7RIP - chains B and C of the 13 polymer chains in the assembly; structure by X-ray diffraction, 3.30 A resolution.

== Chain B ==
Protein: DNA-directed RNA polymerase II subunit RPB2
Source organism: Saccharomyces cerevisiae (strain ATCC 204508 / S288c)
Notes: EC 2.7.7.6
UniProt: P08518 (RPB2_YEAST); residues 1-1224 here = UniProt positions 1-1224
Amino-acid sequence (1224 residues; each row starts with the number of its first residue):
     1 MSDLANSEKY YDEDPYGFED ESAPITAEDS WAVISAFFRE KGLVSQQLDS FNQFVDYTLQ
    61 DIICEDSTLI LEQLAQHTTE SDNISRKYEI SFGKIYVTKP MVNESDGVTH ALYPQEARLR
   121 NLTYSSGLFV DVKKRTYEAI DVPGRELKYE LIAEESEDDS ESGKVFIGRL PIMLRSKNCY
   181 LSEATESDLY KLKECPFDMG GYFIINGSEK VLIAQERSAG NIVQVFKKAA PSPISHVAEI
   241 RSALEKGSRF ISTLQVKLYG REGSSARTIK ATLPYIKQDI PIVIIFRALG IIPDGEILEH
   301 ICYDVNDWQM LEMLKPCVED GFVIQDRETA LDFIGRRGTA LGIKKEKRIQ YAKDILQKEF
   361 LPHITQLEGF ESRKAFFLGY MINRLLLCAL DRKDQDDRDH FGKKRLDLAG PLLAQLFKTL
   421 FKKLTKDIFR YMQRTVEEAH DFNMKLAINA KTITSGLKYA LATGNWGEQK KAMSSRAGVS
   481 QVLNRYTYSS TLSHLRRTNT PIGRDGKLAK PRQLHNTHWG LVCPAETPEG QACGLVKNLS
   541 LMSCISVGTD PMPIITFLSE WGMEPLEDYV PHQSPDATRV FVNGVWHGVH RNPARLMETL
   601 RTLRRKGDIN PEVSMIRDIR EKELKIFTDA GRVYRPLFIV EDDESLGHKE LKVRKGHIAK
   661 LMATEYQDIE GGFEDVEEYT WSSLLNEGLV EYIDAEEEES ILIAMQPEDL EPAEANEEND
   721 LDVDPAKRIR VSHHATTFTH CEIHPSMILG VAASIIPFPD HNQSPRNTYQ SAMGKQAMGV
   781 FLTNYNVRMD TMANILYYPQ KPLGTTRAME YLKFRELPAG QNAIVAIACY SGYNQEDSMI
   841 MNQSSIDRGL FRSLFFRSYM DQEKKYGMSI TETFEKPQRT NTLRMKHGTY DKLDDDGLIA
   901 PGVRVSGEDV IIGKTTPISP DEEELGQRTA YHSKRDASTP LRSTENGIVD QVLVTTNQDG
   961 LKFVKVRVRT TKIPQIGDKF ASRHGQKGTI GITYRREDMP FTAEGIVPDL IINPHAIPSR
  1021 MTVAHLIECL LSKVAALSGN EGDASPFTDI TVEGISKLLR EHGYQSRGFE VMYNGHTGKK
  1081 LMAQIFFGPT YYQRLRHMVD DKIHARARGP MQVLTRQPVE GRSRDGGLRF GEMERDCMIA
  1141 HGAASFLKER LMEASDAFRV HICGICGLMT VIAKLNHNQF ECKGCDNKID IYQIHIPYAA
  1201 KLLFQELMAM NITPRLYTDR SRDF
Disordered / not traced: 1-19, 76-85, 139-161, 338-344, 439-445, 644-646, 669-675, 715-720, 920-929, 1222-1224
Bound ions: Zn2+: Cys1163, Cys1166, Cys1182, Cys1185
Residues lining bound ligands: pyrophosphate (PPV): Asp837, Ser1019, Arg1020

== Chain C ==
Protein: DNA-directed RNA polymerase II subunit RPB3
Source organism: Saccharomyces cerevisiae (strain ATCC 204508 / S288c)
UniProt: P16370 (RPB3_YEAST); residues 1-318 here = UniProt positions 1-318
Amino-acid sequence (318 residues; row label = number of the first residue in the row):
     1 MSEEGPQVKI REASKDNVDF ILSNVDLAMA NSLRRVMIAE IPTLAIDSVE VETNTTVLAD
    61 EFIAHRLGLI PLQSMDIEQL EYSRDCFCED HCDKCSVVLT LQAFGESEST TNVYSKDLVI
   121 VSNLMGRNIG HPIIQDKEGN GVLICKLRKG QELKLTCVAK KGIAKEHAKW GPAAAIEFEY
   181 DPWNKLKHTD YWYEQDSAKE WPQSKNCEYE DPPNEGDPFD YKAQADTFYM NVESVGSIPV
   241 DQVVVRGIDT LQKKVASILL ALTQMDQDKV NFASGDNNTA SNMLGSNEDV MMTGAEQDPY
   301 SNASQMGNTG SGGYDNAW
Disordered / not traced: 1, 269-318
Bound ions: Zn2+: Cys86, Cys88, Cys92, Cys95
Swiss-Prot annotation at these positions:
  - binding site (Zn(2+)): Cys86, Cys88, Cys92, Cys95
  - modified residue: Ser2 (N-acetylserine)
  - natural variant: Ala30 (A30D: In mutant RPB3-1)
  - mutagenesis: Lys9 (K9E: Transcript termination readthrough)

== Interface between chain B and chain C ==
Pairs across the interface - 69 pairs, chain B then chain C:
  Asn786(B) - Val57(C)
  Tyr797(B) - Phe62(C)  hydrophobic
  Tyr798(B) - Phe62(C)
  Tyr798(B) - His65(C)
  Tyr798(B) - Arg66(C)  hydrogen bond
  Ser844(B) - Ala168(C)
  Asp847(B) - His65(C)  hydrogen bond (backbone-side chain)
  Asp847(B) - His167(C)
  Asp847(B) - Ala168(C)  hydrogen bond (side chain-backbone)
  Arg848(B) - His65(C)
  Gly849(B) - His65(C)
  Arg852(B) - His65(C)
  Leu854(B) - Glu61(C)
  Ile948(B) - Glu61(C)
  Arg969(B) - Ala59(C)
  Arg969(B) - Asp60(C)  salt bridge
  Arg969(B) - Glu61(C)  salt bridge
  Thr970(B) - Glu61(C)
  Thr971(B) - Glu61(C)  hydrogen bond
  Arg995(B) - Lys165(C)
  Arg996(B) - Ile38(C)
  Arg996(B) - Ala173(C)  hydrogen bond (side chain-backbone)
  Glu997(B) - Arg34(C)  hydrogen bond (backbone-side chain)
  Glu997(B) - Ile38(C)
  Glu997(B) - Ala39(C)
  Asp998(B) - Arg35(C)  salt bridge
  Phe1001(B) - Arg34(C)
  Phe1001(B) - Phe178(C)  hydrophobic
  Ala1003(B) - Glu177(C)
  Ala1003(B) - Phe178(C)  hydrogen bond (backbone-backbone)
  Glu1004(B) - Glu177(C)
  Gly1005(B) - Ile176(C)
  Arg1060(B) - Lys199(C)  hydrogen bond (side chain-backbone)
  Arg1060(B) - Glu200(C)
  Gly1063(B) - Pro202(C)
  Gln1065(B) - Trp192(C)
  Gln1065(B) - Glu200(C)
  Gln1065(B) - Trp201(C)
  Arg1067(B) - Glu194(C)  salt bridge
  Phe1069(B) - Trp201(C)  hydrophobic
  Val1071(B) - Trp201(C)  hydrophobic
  Tyr1073(B) - Phe178(C)
  Tyr1073(B) - Glu179(C)
  Tyr1073(B) - Tyr180(C)
  Gly1075(B) - Asn31(C)
  Gly1075(B) - Arg34(C)  hydrogen bond (backbone-side chain)
  Gly1075(B) - Arg35(C)  hydrogen bond (backbone-side chain)
  His1076(B) - Asn31(C)  hydrogen bond (backbone-side chain)
  Thr1077(B) - Leu27(C)
  Thr1077(B) - Asn31(C)  hydrogen bond (backbone-side chain)
  Gly1078(B) - Leu27(C)
  Gly1078(B) - Asn31(C)
  Gly1078(B) - Tyr180(C)
  Lys1079(B) - Leu27(C)
  Lys1079(B) - Tyr180(C)
  Lys1079(B) - His188(C)
  Lys1080(B) - Tyr180(C)  hydrogen bond (backbone-side chain)
  Lys1080(B) - Asp181(C)  hydrogen bond (side chain-backbone)
  Lys1080(B) - His188(C)
  Leu1081(B) - Thr189(C)  hydrogen bond (backbone-side chain)
  Met1082(B) - Lys187(C)
  Met1082(B) - His188(C)
  Met1082(B) - Thr189(C)  hydrogen bond (backbone-side chain)
  Met1082(B) - Asp190(C)  hydrogen bond (backbone-backbone)
  Gln1084(B) - Thr189(C)  hydrogen bond
  Gln1084(B) - Asp190(C)  hydrogen bond (side chain-backbone)
  Gln1084(B) - Tyr191(C)
  Gln1084(B) - Trp192(C)  hydrogen bond (side chain-backbone)
  Gln1084(B) - Trp201(C)
Also at the interface, not in a pair above, chain B (43 interface residues in all): Tyr785, Met999, Tyr1064, Glu1070, Asn1074, Ala1083
Also at the interface, not in a pair above, chain C (38 interface residues in all): Leu69, Ala174, Ala175, Asn184

== In short ==
43 residues of chain B and 38 residues of chain C are in contact; the contacts include 20 hydrogen bonds and 4
salt bridges. Polar pairs include Arg969(B)-Asp60(C), Arg969(B)-Glu61(C) and Asp998(B)-Arg35(C). Bound to
chain B: pyrophosphate.
Here chain B is DNA-directed RNA polymerase II subunit RPB2 and chain C is DNA-directed RNA polymerase II
subunit RPB3, both from Saccharomyces cerevisiae (strain ATCC 204508 / S288c). Entry 7RIP (RNA polymerase II
elongation complex with hairpin polyamide Py-Im 1, scaffold 1 soaked with CTP) was determined by X-ray
diffraction together with 7RIM, 7RIQ, 7RIW, 7RIX and 7RIY from the same study.
